Entry 3PUY (X-ray diffraction, 3.10 A resolution); this record covers chains E and F of the 5 polymer chains in the assembly.

# Chain E
Protein: Maltose transporter subunit; periplasmic-binding component of ABC superfamily
Source organism: Escherichia coli
UniProt: B1XC33 (B1XC33_ECODH); residues 1-370 here correspond to UniProt positions 27-396 (UniProt number = residue number + 26)
Amino-acid sequence (378 residues; row label = number of the first residue in the row):
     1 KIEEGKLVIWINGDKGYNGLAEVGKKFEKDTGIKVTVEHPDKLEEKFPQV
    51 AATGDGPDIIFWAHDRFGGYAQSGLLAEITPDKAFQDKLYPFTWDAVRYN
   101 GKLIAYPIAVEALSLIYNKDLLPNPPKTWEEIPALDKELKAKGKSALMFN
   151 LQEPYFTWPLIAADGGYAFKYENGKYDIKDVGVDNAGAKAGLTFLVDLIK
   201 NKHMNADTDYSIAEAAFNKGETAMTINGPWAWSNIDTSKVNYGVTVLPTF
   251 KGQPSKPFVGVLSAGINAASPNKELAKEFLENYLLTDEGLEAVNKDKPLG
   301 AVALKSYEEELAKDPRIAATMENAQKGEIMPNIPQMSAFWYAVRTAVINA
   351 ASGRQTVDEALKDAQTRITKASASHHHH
Disordered / not traced: 375-378
Differences from the reference sequence: expression tag (371-378)

# Chain F
Protein: Maltose transporter subunit; membrane component of ABC superfamily
Source organism: Escherichia coli
UniProt: B1XC32 (B1XC32_ECODH); residue numbers follow UniProt; this construct covers 1-514
Amino-acid sequence (514 residues; numbered 1 to 514; the number before each row is that of its first residue):
     1 MDVIKKKHWWQSDALKWSVLGLLGLLVGYLVVLMYAQGEYLFAITTLILS
    51 SAGLYIFANRKAYAWRYVYPGMAGMGLFVLFPLVCTIAIAFTNYSSTNQL
   101 TFERAQEVLLDRSWQAGKTYNFGLYPAGDEWQLALSDGETGKNYLSDAFK
   151 FGGEQKLQLKETTAQPEGERANLRVITQNRQALSDITAILPDGNKVMMSS
   201 LRQFSGTQPLYTLDGDGTLTNNQSGVKYRPNNQIGFYQSITADGNWGDEK
   251 LSPGYTVTTGWKNFTRVFTDEGIQKPFLAIFVWTVVFSLITVFLTVAVGM
   301 VLACLVQWEALRGKAVYRVLLILPYAVPSFISILIFKGLFNQSFGEINMM
   351 LSALFGVKPAWFSDPTTARTMLIIVNTWLGYPYMMILCMGLLKAIPDDLY
   401 EASAMDGAGPFQNFFKITLPLLIKPLTPLMIASFAFNFNNFVLIQLLTNG
   451 GPDRLGTTTPAGYTDLLVNYTYRIAFEGGGGQDFGLAAAIATLIFLLVGA
   501 LAIVNLKATRMKFD
Disordered / not traced: 1-9, 241-244, 504-514

# How chain E and chain F interact
Residue-residue contacts (74; chain E residue first):
  Glu4(E) - Arg180(F)  salt bridge
  Gly5(E) - Arg180(F)
  Glu28(E) - Arg174(F)
  Lys29(E) - Arg174(F)  hydrogen bond (backbone-side chain)
  Asp30(E) - Leu173(F)
  Asp30(E) - Arg174(F)  hydrogen bond (backbone-backbone)
  Thr31(E) - Leu173(F)
  Thr31(E) - Arg174(F)
  Thr31(E) - Thr177(F)
  Gly32(E) - Arg174(F)
  Ile33(E) - Thr177(F)
  Pro48(E) - Gln99(F)
  Gln49(E) - Tyr94(F)  hydrogen bond
  Gln49(E) - Gln99(F)
  Ala51(E) - Arg104(F)
  Ala52(E) - Leu100(F)
  Ala52(E) - Arg104(F)  hydrogen bond (backbone-side chain)
  Gly54(E) - Arg104(F)
  Arg66(E) - Gln482(F)
  Gln72(E) - Ser252(F)
  Gln72(E) - Pro253(F)
  Ser73(E) - Ser96(F)  hydrogen bond (side chain-backbone)
  Ser73(E) - Leu100(F)
  Ser73(E) - Pro253(F)
  Gly74(E) - Val108(F)
  Gly74(E) - Pro253(F)
  Leu75(E) - Gln99(F)
  Leu76(E) - Arg112(F)  hydrogen bond (backbone-side chain)
  Ala77(E) - Arg112(F)
  Asp82(E) - Gln203(F)  hydrogen bond
  Tyr99(E) - Ser252(F)  hydrogen bond
  Met148(E) - Phe344(F)  hydrophobic
  Asn205(E) - Ser343(F)  hydrogen bond
  Asn205(E) - Phe344(F)
  Asp207(E) - Asn341(F)  hydrogen bond (backbone-side chain)
  Asp207(E) - Gln342(F)
  Asp207(E) - Ser343(F)  hydrogen bond
  Asp207(E) - Phe344(F)
  Thr208(E) - Phe344(F)
  Glu274(E) - Met198(F)
  Glu274(E) - Ser199(F)
  Leu275(E) - Thr177(F)
  Leu275(E) - Arg180(F)
  Lys277(E) - Ser200(F)
  Glu278(E) - Leu173(F)
  Glu278(E) - Leu201(F)
  Glu278(E) - Arg202(F)  salt bridge
  Asn282(E) - Arg202(F)
  Tyr283(E) - Leu173(F)
  Pro334(E) - Gly479(F)
  Pro334(E) - Gly481(F)
  Gln335(E) - Gly479(F)  hydrogen bond (backbone-backbone)
  Ser337(E) - Glu477(F)
  Ser337(E) - Gly478(F)
  Ser337(E) - Gly479(F)
  Ala338(E) - Gly478(F)
  Ala338(E) - Gly479(F)
  Tyr341(E) - Asn449(F)
  Tyr341(E) - Pro460(F)  hydrophobic
  Tyr341(E) - Asp465(F)
  Tyr341(E) - Arg473(F)
  Tyr341(E) - Glu477(F)
  Arg344(E) - Asn449(F)
  Thr345(E) - Asp453(F)
  Asn349(E) - Asp453(F)  hydrogen bond
  Arg354(E) - Pro365(F)
  Arg354(E) - Asp453(F)  hydrogen bond (side chain-backbone)
  Arg354(E) - Leu455(F)
  Gln355(E) - Leu455(F)
  Arg367(E) - Asp453(F)  salt bridge
  Arg367(E) - Thr457(F)  hydrogen bond
  Arg367(E) - Thr458(F)
  Arg367(E) - Pro460(F)
  Ala371(E) - Gly478(F)
Interface residues without a listed pair, chain E (54 interface residues in all): Glu45, Thr53, Ala71, Glu78, Asn100, Asp209, Ile212, Ala268, Ala269, Ser352
Interface residues without a listed pair, chain F (44 interface residues in all): Asp111, Ser363, Thr448, Pro452, Ala461, Tyr463, Phe476

# Overview
54 residues of chain E face 44 of chain F across their interface, with 15 hydrogen bonds and 3 salt bridges.
Among the polar pairs are Glu4(E)-Arg180(F), Glu278(E)-Arg202(F) and Arg367(E)-Asp453(F).
Chain E is Maltose transporter subunit; periplasmic-binding component of ABC superfamily and chain F is
Maltose transporter subunit; membrane component of ABC superfamily, both from Escherichia coli; the structure,
Crystal Structure of an outward-facing MBP-Maltose transporter complex bound to AMP-PNP after crystal soaking
of the ..., was determined by X-ray diffraction together with 3PUZ and 3PV0 from the same study.
